8G5O - chains A and T of the 5 polymer chains in the assembly; structure by electron microscopy, 2.61 A resolution.

# Chain A
Name: DNA polymerase subunit gamma-1
From: Homo sapiens
Notes: EC 2.7.7.7
UniProtKB: P54098 (DPOG1_HUMAN); residue numbers follow UniProt; this construct covers 1-1239
Sequence (1239 residues; each row starts with the number of its first residue):
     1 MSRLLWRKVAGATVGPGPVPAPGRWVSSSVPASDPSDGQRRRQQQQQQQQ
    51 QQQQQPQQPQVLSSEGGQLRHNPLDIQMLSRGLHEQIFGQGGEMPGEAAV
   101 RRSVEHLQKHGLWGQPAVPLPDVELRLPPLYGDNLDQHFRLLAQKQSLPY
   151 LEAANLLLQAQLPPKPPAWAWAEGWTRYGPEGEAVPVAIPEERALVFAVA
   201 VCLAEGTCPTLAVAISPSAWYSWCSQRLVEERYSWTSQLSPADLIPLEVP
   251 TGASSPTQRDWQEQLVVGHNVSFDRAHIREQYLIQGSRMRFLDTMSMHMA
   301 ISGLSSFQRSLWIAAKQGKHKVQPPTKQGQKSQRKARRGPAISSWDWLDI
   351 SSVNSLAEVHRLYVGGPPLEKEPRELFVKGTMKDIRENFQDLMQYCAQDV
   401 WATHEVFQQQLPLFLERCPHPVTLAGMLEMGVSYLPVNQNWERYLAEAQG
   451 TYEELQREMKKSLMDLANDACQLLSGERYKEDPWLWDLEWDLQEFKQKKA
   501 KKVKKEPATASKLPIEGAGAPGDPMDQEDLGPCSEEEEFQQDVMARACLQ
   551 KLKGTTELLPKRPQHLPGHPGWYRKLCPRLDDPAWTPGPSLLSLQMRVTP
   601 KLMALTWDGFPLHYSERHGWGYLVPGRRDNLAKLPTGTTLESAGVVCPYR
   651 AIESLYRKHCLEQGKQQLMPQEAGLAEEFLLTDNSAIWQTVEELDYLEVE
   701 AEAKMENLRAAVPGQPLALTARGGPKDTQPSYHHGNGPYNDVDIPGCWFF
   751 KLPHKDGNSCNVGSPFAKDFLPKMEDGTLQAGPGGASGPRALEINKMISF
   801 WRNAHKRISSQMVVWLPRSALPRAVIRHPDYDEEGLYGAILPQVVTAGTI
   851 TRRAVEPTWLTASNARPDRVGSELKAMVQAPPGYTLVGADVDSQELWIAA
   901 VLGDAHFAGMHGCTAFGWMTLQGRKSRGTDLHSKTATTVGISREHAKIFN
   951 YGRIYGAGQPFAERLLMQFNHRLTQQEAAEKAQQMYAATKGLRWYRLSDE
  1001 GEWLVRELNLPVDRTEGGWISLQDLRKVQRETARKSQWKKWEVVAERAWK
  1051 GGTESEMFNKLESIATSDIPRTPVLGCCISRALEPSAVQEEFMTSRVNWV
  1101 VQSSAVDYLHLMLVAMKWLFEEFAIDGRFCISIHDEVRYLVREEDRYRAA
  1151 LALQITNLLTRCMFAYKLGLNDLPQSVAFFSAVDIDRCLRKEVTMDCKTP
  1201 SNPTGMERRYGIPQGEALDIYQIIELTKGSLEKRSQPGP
Disordered / not traced: 1-77, 250-261, 317-339, 496-533, 627-737, 998-1049, 1233-1239
Differences from the reference sequence: engineered mutation Ala198 (Asp in P54098), Ala200 (Glu in P54098)
Swiss-Prot annotation at these positions:
  - region: Gln43 to Gln55 (Does not contribute to polymerase and exonuclease enzymatic activities), Thr858 to Asn864 (Trigger loop)
  - motif: Val267 to Arg275 (Exo II), Tyr395 to Thr403 (Exo III), Val887 to Leu896 (Pol A), Arg943 to Gly958 (Pol B), His1134 to Val1141 (Pol C)
  - binding site (DNA): Ser306, Ser593, Lys806, Thr849, Thr1094, Ser1095
  - binding site (RNA): Arg579, His754, Gly763, Lys768, Ser863, Arg869
  - binding site (a 2'-deoxyribonucleoside 5'-triphosphate): Asp890, Val891, Ser893, Glu895, Arg943, Lys947, Tyr951, Asp1135
  - binding site (Mg(2+)): Asp890, Val891, Asp1135
  - site (Critical for replication fidelity and mismatch recognition): Arg853, Gln1102
  - natural variant: Arg3 (R3P: In PEOB1 and SANDO), Gln55 (Q55QQ; Q55QQQ), Arg227 (R227W: In PEOB1 and MTDPS4B), Arg232 (R232G: In MTDPS4A; R232H: In LS), Leu244 (L244P: In MTDPS4A), Thr251 (T251I: In PEOB1, MTDPS4A and MTDPS4B), Gly268 (G268A: In PEOB1), Arg275 (R275Q: Found in a patient with epileptic encephalopathy, developmental delay and moderate intellectual disability; uncertain significance), His277 (H277L: In PEOB1; uncertain significance), Gly303 (G303R: In MTDPS4A), Leu304 (L304R: In PEOB1 and SANDO; L304SANDO: In PEOB1), Ser305 (S305R: In MTDPS4A), 52 further natural variant entries in UniProt
  - mutagenesis: Asp274 (D274A: Unable to idle at the 5'-end of the nascent DNA strand. Continues DNA synthesis into double-stranded DNA past the 5'-end creating a flap structure that cannot be ligated), Lys498 (K498C: Decreases processive DNA synthesis), Lys499 (K499C: Decreases processive DNA synthesis), Lys501 (K501C: Decreases processive DNA synthesis), Val543 to Leu558 (Markedly decreases the stimulation by POLG2, resulting in impaired processive DNA synthesis), Leu549 (L549N: Decreases processive DNA synthesis), Leu552 (L552N: Decreases processive DNA synthesis), Lys553 (K553N: Decreases processive DNA synthesis), Arg853 (R853A: Abolishes primer DNA extention in the presence of dNTPs. Impairs intrinsic polymerase processivity. Enhances exonuclease activity leading to primer DNA degradation), Asp890 (D890N: Abolishes DNA polymerase activity), Asp1135 (D1135N: Abolishes DNA polymerase activity)
From the paper describing this entry:
  - binding site for Mismatched RNA primer: Lys768
  - conformationally variable residues (loop rearrangement): Lys768
  - mutagenesis - R309A: decreased catalytic activity (exonuclease activity)
  - disease-associated variants - R807P: decreased catalytic activity (proofreading activity)

# Chain T
Molecule: Template DNA
Sequence (30 nucleotides; numbered 1 to 30; the number before each row is that of its first residue):
     1 GGTAGATCCCGCGCGCCGCAGACTGTCTTC
Disordered / not traced: 1-2, 24-30

# Chain A / chain T interface
Residue-residue contacts - 17 pairs, chain A then chain T:
  Ser306(A) with DG5(T), sugar contact
  Phe307(A) with DA6(T), phosphate contact
  Ser310(A) with DT7(T), hydrogen bond to the phosphate
  Thr555(A) with DG21(T), sugar contact; DA22(T), sugar contact
  Gln595(A) with DC12(T), sugar contact
  Arg597(A) with DG13(T), salt bridge to the phosphate
  Tyr614(A) with DC12(T), sugar contact
  Arg853(A) with DA4(T), hydrogen bond to the base
  Ile948(A) with DT3(T), base contact
  Gly952(A) with DT3(T), base contact
  Tyr955(A) with DT3(T), base contact; DA4(T), phosphate contact
  Gly956(A) with DT3(T), sugar contact
  Phe961(A) with DT3(T), sugar contact
  Thr1094(A) with DA4(T), phosphate contact
  Asn1098(A) with DA4(T), sugar contact
Interface residues without a listed pair, chain A (22 interface residues in all): Gly554, Leu558, Met596, Lys806, Tyr951, Ala957, Gln1102
Interface residues without a listed pair, chain T (12 interface residues in all): DC10, DG11, DA20

# Overview
Chain A and chain T form an interface of 22 and 12 residues respectively, with 2 hydrogen bonds and 1 salt
bridge. Among the polar pairs are Arg853(A)-DA4(T), Ser310(A)-DT7(T) and Arg597(A)-DG13(T). The paper reports
a binding site for Mismatched RNA primer at Lys768(A); R309A of chain A reduces catalytic activity
(exonuclease activity).
Here chain A is DNA polymerase subunit gamma-1 (Homo sapiens) and chain T is Template DNA. Entry 8G5O (Cryo-EM
structure of the Guide loop Engagement Complex (IV) of Human Mitochondrial DNA Polymerase Gamma) was
determined by electron microscopy (same publication as 8G5I, 8G5J, 8G5K, 8G5L, 8G5N, 8G5P and 8T7E).
